Entry 8E23 (X-ray diffraction, 2.59 A resolution); this record covers chains A and C of the 3 polymer chains in the assembly.

Chain A:
Name: DNA polymerase theta
From: Homo sapiens
Notes: EC 2.7.7.7
UniProt: O75417 (DPOLQ_HUMAN); residue numbers follow UniProt; this construct covers 1818-1867, 1889-1920, 1934-2148, 2173-2260, 2301-2508, 1 more blocks
Amino-acid sequence (668 residues; row label = number of the first residue in the row; note: 106 numbers in that range are skipped by the numbering (no residue carries them; nothing is unmodelled there)):
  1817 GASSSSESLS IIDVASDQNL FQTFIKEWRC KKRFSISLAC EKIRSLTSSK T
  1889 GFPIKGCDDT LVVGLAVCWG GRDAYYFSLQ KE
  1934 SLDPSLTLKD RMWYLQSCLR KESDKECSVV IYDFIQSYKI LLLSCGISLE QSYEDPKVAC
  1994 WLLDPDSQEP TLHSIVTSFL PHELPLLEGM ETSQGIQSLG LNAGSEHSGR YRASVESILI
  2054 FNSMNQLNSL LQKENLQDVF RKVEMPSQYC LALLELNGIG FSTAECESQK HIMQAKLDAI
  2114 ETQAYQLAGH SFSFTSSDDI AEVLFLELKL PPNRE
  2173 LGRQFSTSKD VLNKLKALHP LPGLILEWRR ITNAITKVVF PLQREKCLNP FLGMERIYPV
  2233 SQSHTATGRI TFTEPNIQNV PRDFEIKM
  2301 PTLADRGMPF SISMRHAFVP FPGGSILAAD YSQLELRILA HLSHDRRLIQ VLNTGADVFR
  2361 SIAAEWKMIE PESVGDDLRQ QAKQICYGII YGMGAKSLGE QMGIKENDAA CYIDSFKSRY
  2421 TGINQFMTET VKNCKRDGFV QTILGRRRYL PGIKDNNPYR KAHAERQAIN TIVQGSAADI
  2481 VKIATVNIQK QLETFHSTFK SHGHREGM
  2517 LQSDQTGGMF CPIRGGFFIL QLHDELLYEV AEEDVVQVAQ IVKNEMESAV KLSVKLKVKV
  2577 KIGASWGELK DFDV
Disordered / not traced: 1817-1823, 1956-1957, 2173-2175, 2301-2309, 2517-2526
Differences from the reference sequence: expression tag (1817)
UniProt features mapped onto this chain:
  - region: Lys2142 to Glu2148, Leu2173 to Phe2177 (Loop 1)
  - binding site (Mg(2+)): Asp2330, Tyr2331, Asp2540
  - mutagenesis: Ser1977 (S1977P: Decreased protein stability), Lys2181 (K2181A: Impaired ability to bypasse abasic sites), Arg2202 (R2202A: Impaired ability to bypasse abasic sites. In Pol-theta(RR) mutant; abolished polymerase activity; when associated with V-2254), Arg2254 (R2254A/V: Impaired ability to bypasse abasic sites; R2254V: In Pol-theta(RR) mutant; abolished polymerase activity; when associated with A-2202), Asp2540 to Glu2541 (Abolishes DNA polymerase activity)
Bound ions: Mg2+: Asp2540 (together with 2'-3'-dideoxyguanosine-5'-triphosphate)
Ligand contacts:
  - 2'-3'-dideoxyguanosine-5'-triphosphate (DG3): Arg2241, Asp2330, Tyr2331, Ser2332, Gln2333, Glu2335, Phe2359, Arg2379, Lys2383, Gln2384, Tyr2387, Tyr2391, Asn2470, Asp2540
  - UAF (N-methyl-N-phenyl[(3aM)-3-(trifluoromethyl)cyclopenta[c]pyrazol-2(1H)-yl]ethanethioamide): Leu2336, Leu2348, Val2358, Ile2362, Glu2365, Trp2366, Ile2385, Cys2386, Ile2389, Ile2390, Met2402, Tyr2412, Ser2415, Phe2416, Arg2419, Tyr2420, Ile2423
Reported in the primary citation:
  - contacts within the chain: Glu2365-Arg2419 (salt bridge)
  - binding site for UAF: Glu2365, Tyr2412, Arg2419
  - conformationally variable residues (side-chain flip): Tyr2412, Phe2416

Chain C:
Molecule: 13-nt DNA strand
From: synthetic construct
Sequence (13 nucleotides; row label = number of the first residue in the row):
     1 GCGGCTGTCA TTG
Disordered / not traced: 1-2

How chain A and chain C interact:
Contacting residue pairs (20; chain A residue first):
  Lys2181(A) with DA10(C), hydrogen bond to the phosphate; DT11(C), salt bridge to the phosphate
  Arg2201(A) with DA10(C), salt bridge to the phosphate
  Arg2202(A) with DT11(C), phosphate contact
  Asn2205(A) with DA10(C), sugar contact; DT11(C), sugar contact
  Arg2241(A) with DG13(C), hydrogen bond to the base
  Gln2250(A) with DT12(C), sugar contact
  Asn2251(A) with DT11(C), base contact; DT12(C), sugar contact
  Val2252(A) with DT12(C), sugar contact
  Pro2253(A) with DT11(C), phosphate contact; DT12(C), phosphate contact
  Arg2254(A) with DT12(C), hydrogen bond to the phosphate; DG13(C), salt bridge to the phosphate
  Arg2315(A) with DT12(C), hydrogen bond to the phosphate; DG13(C), salt bridge to the phosphate
  Gln2380(A) with DG13(C), phosphate contact
  Gln2474(A) with DG13(C), base contact
  His2539(A) with DG13(C), sugar contact
Also at the interface, not in a pair above, chain A (17 interface residues in all): Ser2180, Leu2538, Asp2540

Summary:
17 residues of chain A face 4 of chain C across their interface, with 4 hydrogen bonds and 4 salt bridges.
Polar contacts include Arg2241(A)-DG13(C), Lys2181(A)-DA10(C) and Arg2254(A)-DT12(C). Ligands of chain A:
2'-3'-dideoxyguanosine-5'-triphosphate and compound UAF. The paper reports a binding site for UAF at
Glu2365(A), Tyr2412(A) and Arg2419(A); conformational variability at Tyr2412(A) and Phe2416(A).
Here chain A is DNA polymerase theta (Homo sapiens) and chain C is a 13-nt DNA strand (synthetic construct).
Entry 8E23 (Human DNA polymerase theta in complex with allosteric inhibitor) was determined by X-ray
diffraction (same publication as 8E24).
